PDB entry 6NCE | X-ray diffraction, 2.60 A resolution | chains A and C of the 3 polymer chains in the assembly

# Chain A
Name: Forkhead box protein N3
Organism: Homo sapiens
UniProtKB: O00409 (FOXN3_HUMAN); residue numbers follow UniProt; this construct covers 112-210
Sequence (100 residues; numbered 111 to 210; the number before each row is that of its first residue):
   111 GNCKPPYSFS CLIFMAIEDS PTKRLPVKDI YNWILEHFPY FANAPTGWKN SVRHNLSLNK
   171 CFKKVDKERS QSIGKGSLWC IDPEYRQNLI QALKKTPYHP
Disordered / not traced: 178-185, 208-210
Sequence notes: expression tag (111)
Bound ions: Mg2+: Asn112, Leu166, Asn169, Phe172
What the authors report for this chain:
  - binding site for the 16-nt DNA strand: Arg163, His164
  - binding site for the 16-nt DNA strand (chain C): Asn160, His164
  - conformationally variable residues (order/disorder transition): Glu178 to Lys185
  - specificity-determining residues: Leu199 to Lys204

# Chain C
Molecule: 16-nt DNA strand
Sequence (16 nucleotides; row label = number of the first residue in the row):
     1 TCTTAAGTAA ACAATG

# Chain A / chain C interface
Pairs across the interface - 10 pairs, chain A then chain C:
  Ser118(A) - DA6(C)  phosphate contact
  Ser118(A) - DG7(C)  phosphate contact
  Phe119(A) - DG7(C)  hydrogen bond to the phosphate
  Phe119(A) - DT8(C)  phosphate contact
  Ser120(A) - DA6(C)  phosphate contact
  Thr156(A) - DA9(C)  phosphate contact
  Asn160(A) - DA10(C)  hydrogen bond to the base
  Ser161(A) - DT8(C)  base contact
  His164(A) - DT8(C)  hydrogen bond to the base
  His164(A) - DA9(C)  base contact
Interface residues without a listed pair, chain A (12 interface residues in all): Lys114, Tyr117, Gly157, Asn165, Asn169
Interface residues without a listed pair, chain C (6 interface residues in all): DA11

# Summary
12 residues of chain A and 6 residues of chain C are in contact; the contacts include 3 hydrogen bonds. Among
the polar pairs are Asn160(A)-DA10(C), His164(A)-DT8(C) and Phe119(A)-DG7(C). The paper reports a binding site
for the 16-nt DNA strand at Arg163(A) and His164(A); a binding site for the 16-nt DNA strand (chain C) at
Asn160(A) and His164(A).
Chain A is Forkhead box protein N3 (Homo sapiens) and chain C is a 16-nt DNA strand; the structure, Crystal
structure of the human FOXN3 DNA binding domain in complex with a forkhead DNA sequence, was determined by
X-ray diffraction, deposited together with 6NCM.
